8ZUA - chains A and F of the 3 polymer chains in the assembly; structure by X-ray diffraction, 3.49 A resolution.

# Chain A
Molecule: A138 heavy chain
Organism: Homo sapiens
Amino-acid sequence (218 residues; each row starts with the number of its first residue):
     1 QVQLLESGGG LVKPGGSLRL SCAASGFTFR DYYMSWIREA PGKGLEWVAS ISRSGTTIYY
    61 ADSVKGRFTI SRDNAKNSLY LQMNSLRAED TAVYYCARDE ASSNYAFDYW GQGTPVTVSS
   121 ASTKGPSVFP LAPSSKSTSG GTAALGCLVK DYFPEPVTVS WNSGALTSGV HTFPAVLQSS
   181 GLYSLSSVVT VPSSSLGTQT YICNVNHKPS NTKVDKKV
Disulfide bonds: Cys22-Cys96, Cys147-Cys203

# Chain F
Molecule: Entry-fusion complex associated protein OPG095
Organism: Monkeypox virus
UniProtKB: M1LBP0 (PG095_MONPV); residues 1-181 here = UniProt positions 1-181
Amino-acid sequence (187 residues; row label = number of the first residue in the row):
     1 MGAAASIQTT VNTLSERISS KLEQEANASA QTKCDIEIGN FYIRQNHGCN ITVKNMCSAD
    61 ADAQLDAVLS AATETYSGLT PEQKAYVPAM FTAALNIQTS VNTVVRDFEN YVKQTCNSSA
   121 VVDNKLKIQN VIIDECYGAP GSPTNMEFIN TGSSKGNCAI KALMQLTTKA TTQIAPRQVA
   181 GHHHHHH
Disordered / not traced: 1-5, 173-187
Disulfide bonds: Cys34-Cys57, Cys49-Cys136, Cys116-Cys158
Construct notes: conflict Met146 (Leu in M1LBP0); expression tag (182-187)
UniProt features mapped onto this chain:
  - region: Gly2 to Asn12 (Targeting to MV membrane)
  - lipidation: Gly2 (N-myristoyl glycine)

# Chain A / chain F interface
Residue-residue contacts (22):
  Arg30(A) - Leu126(F)
  Arg30(A) - Lys127(F)
  Arg30(A) - Ile128(F)
  Asp31(A) - Lys127(F)
  Tyr33(A) - Lys33(F)
  Tyr33(A) - Cys34(F)  hydrogen bond (side chain-backbone)
  Ser52(A) - Glu37(F)  hydrogen bond
  Arg53(A) - Cys34(F)  hydrogen bond (side chain-backbone)
  Arg53(A) - Asp35(F)
  Arg53(A) - Glu37(F)  hydrogen bond (backbone-side chain)
  Arg53(A) - Lys127(F)
  Arg53(A) - Ile128(F)
  Ser54(A) - Glu37(F)  hydrogen bond (backbone-side chain)
  Ser54(A) - Ile128(F)
  Thr56(A) - Glu37(F)
  Thr57(A) - Glu37(F)
  Thr57(A) - Asn55(F)
  Tyr59(A) - Ala30(F)  hydrogen bond (side chain-backbone)
  Asp99(A) - Lys33(F)  salt bridge
  Tyr105(A) - Lys33(F)
  Tyr105(A) - Cys34(F)  hydrogen bond (side chain-backbone)
  Tyr105(A) - Asp35(F)  hydrogen bond
Also at the interface, not in a pair above, chain F (13 interface residues in all): Ile36, Ile38, Gly39, Lys125

# Overview
11 residues of chain A and 13 residues of chain F are in contact, with 8 hydrogen bonds and 1 salt bridge.
Polar contacts include Asp99(A)-Lys33(F), Tyr33(A)-Cys34(F) and Ser52(A)-Glu37(F).
Here chain A is A138 heavy chain (Homo sapiens) and chain F is Entry-fusion complex associated protein OPG095
(Monkeypox virus). Entry 8ZUA (The complex structure of MPXV M1R and neutralizing antibody A138) was
determined by X-ray diffraction.
